5JCX - chains A and B of the 4 polymer chains in the assembly; structure by X-ray diffraction, 1.43 A resolution.

== Chain A (and B) ==
Molecule: Pteridine reductase
Organism: Trypanosoma brucei brucei
Notes: chain B of this document is another copy of the same molecule, construct and numbering; everything in this record applies to it too
UniProt: O76290 (O76290_TRYBB); numbering as in UniProt (aligned over 1-268)
Sequence (288 residues; each row starts with the number of its first residue; numbers below 1 keep their minus sign (Met-19 is residue -19)):
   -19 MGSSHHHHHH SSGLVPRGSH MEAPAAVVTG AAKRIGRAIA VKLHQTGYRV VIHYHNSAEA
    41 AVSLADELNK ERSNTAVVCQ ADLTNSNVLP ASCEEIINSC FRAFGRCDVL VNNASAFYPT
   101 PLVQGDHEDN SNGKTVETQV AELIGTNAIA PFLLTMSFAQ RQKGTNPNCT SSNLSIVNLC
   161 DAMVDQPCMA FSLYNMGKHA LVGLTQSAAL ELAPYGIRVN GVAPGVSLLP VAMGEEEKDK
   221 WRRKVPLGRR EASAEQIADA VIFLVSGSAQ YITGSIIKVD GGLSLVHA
Disordered / not traced: -19 to 1, 104-112, 143-151 (chain B: -19 to 1, 104-113, 143-151)
Sequence notes: initiating methionine (-19); expression tag (-18 to 0)
Modified / non-standard residues: Cys168 (S-oxy cysteine; CSX)
Ligand contacts:
  - NP-29 (CC6; 3,5,7-trihydroxy-2-(2-hydroxyphenyl)-4H-1-benzopyran-4-one): Arg14, Ser95, Phe97, Asp161, Cys168, Tyr174, Gly205, Val206, Leu208, Leu209, Pro210, Met213, Trp221
  - NADP (NAP; NADP nicotinamide-adenine-dinucleotide phosphate): Gly10, Lys13, Arg14, Ile15, Gly16, His33, Tyr34, His35, Asn36, Ser37, Ala61, Asp62, Leu63, Thr64, Asn93, Ala94, Ser95, Ala96, Thr126, Asn127, Leu159, Cys160, Asp161, Tyr174, Lys178, Pro204, Gly205, Val206, Ser207, Leu208
Reported in the primary citation:
  - binding site for NADP: Ser207 to Glu215
  - binding site for NP-29: Arg14, Phe97, Asp161, Tyr174, Gly205, Val206, Leu209, Pro210, Met213, Trp221

== Interface between chain A and chain B ==
Contacting residue pairs (58; chain A residue first):
  Gln186(A) - Leu265(B)
  Ala189(A) - Leu265(B)  hydrophobic
  Leu190(A) - Val266(B)  hydrophobic
  Ala193(A) - Pro226(B)
  Ala193(A) - Leu227(B)
  Arg198(A) - Leu227(B)
  Val206(A) - Tyr251(B)
  Val225(A) - Tyr251(B)
  Pro226(A) - Leu190(B)  hydrophobic
  Pro226(A) - Ala193(B)
  Leu227(A) - Ala193(B)
  Leu227(A) - Arg198(B)
  Leu227(A) - Gln250(B)
  Leu227(A) - Tyr251(B)
  Arg230(A) - Tyr251(B)  hydrogen bond (backbone-side chain)
  Glu231(A) - Tyr251(B)
  Ala232(A) - Tyr251(B)  hydrogen bond (backbone-side chain)
  Gln236(A) - Gln250(B)  hydrogen bond
  Gln236(A) - Tyr251(B)
  Asp239(A) - Ser248(B)
  Phe243(A) - Phe243(B)  hydrophobic
  Ser248(A) - Asp239(B)
  Gln250(A) - Leu227(B)
  Gln250(A) - Gln236(B)  hydrogen bond
  Tyr251(A) - Val206(B)
  Tyr251(A) - Val225(B)
  Tyr251(A) - Leu227(B)
  Tyr251(A) - Arg230(B)  hydrogen bond (side chain-backbone)
  Tyr251(A) - Glu231(B)
  Tyr251(A) - Ala232(B)  hydrogen bond (side chain-backbone)
  Tyr251(A) - Gln236(B)
  Tyr251(A) - Val259(B)
  Tyr251(A) - Asp260(B)
  Tyr251(A) - Gly261(B)  hydrogen bond (backbone-backbone)
  Ile252(A) - Ile257(B)  hydrophobic
  Ile252(A) - Lys258(B)
  Thr253(A) - Asp260(B)
  Thr253(A) - Gly261(B)
  Thr253(A) - Gly262(B)
  Gly254(A) - Lys258(B)  hydrogen bond (backbone-side chain)
  Gly254(A) - Leu265(B)
  Ser255(A) - Lys258(B)  hydrogen bond (side chain-backbone)
  Ile257(A) - Ile252(B)  hydrophobic
  Ile257(A) - Ile257(B)  hydrophobic
  Lys258(A) - Ile252(B)
  Lys258(A) - Gly254(B)  hydrogen bond (side chain-backbone)
  Lys258(A) - Ser255(B)  hydrogen bond (backbone-side chain)
  Val259(A) - Tyr251(B)
  Asp260(A) - Tyr251(B)
  Asp260(A) - Thr253(B)
  Gly261(A) - Tyr251(B)  hydrogen bond (backbone-backbone)
  Gly261(A) - Thr253(B)
  Gly262(A) - Thr253(B)
  Leu265(A) - Gln186(B)
  Leu265(A) - Ala189(B)  hydrophobic
  Leu265(A) - Leu190(B)
  Leu265(A) - Gly254(B)
  Val266(A) - Leu190(B)  hydrophobic
Also at the interface, not in a pair above, chain A (33 interface residues in all): Pro194, Ala240, Gly247
Also at the interface, not in a pair above, chain B (33 interface residues in all): Pro194, Ala240, Gly247

== In short ==
Chain A and chain B each contribute 33 residues to their interface; the contacts include 12 hydrogen bonds.
Among the polar pairs are Arg230(A)-Tyr251(B), Ala232(A)-Tyr251(B) and Gln236(A)-Gln250(B). Chain A binds NADP
and NP-29. From the paper: a binding site for NP-29 at Arg14(A), Phe97(A) and Asp161(A) among others; a
binding site for NADP at Ser207(A).
Chain A and chain B are both Pteridine reductase (Trypanosoma brucei brucei); the structure, Trypanosoma
brucei PTR1 in complex with inhibitor NP-29, was determined by X-ray diffraction, deposited together with
5JCJ, 5JDC and 5JDI.
